Entry 3B0V (X-ray diffraction, 3.51 A resolution); this record covers chains A and C.

# Chain A
Molecule: tRNA
From: Thermus thermophilus
Sequence (76 nucleotides; numbered 1 to 76; the number before each row is that of its first residue):
     1 GCCGAGGUAG CUCAGUUGGU AGAGCAUGCG ACUGAAAAUC GCAGUGUCGG CGGUUCGAUU
    61 CCGCCCCUCG GCACCA
Unresolved in the structure: 74-76
Modified / non-standard residues: H2U (5,6-dihydrouridine-5'-monophosphate) at position 20

# Chain C
Protein: tRNA-dihydrouridine synthase
From: Thermus thermophilus
UniProt: Q5SMC7 (Q5SMC7_THET8); numbering as in UniProt (aligned over 1-342)
Chain sequence (363 residues; numbered -20 to 342; the number before each row is that of its first residue; numbers below 1 keep their minus sign (Mse-20 is residue -20)):
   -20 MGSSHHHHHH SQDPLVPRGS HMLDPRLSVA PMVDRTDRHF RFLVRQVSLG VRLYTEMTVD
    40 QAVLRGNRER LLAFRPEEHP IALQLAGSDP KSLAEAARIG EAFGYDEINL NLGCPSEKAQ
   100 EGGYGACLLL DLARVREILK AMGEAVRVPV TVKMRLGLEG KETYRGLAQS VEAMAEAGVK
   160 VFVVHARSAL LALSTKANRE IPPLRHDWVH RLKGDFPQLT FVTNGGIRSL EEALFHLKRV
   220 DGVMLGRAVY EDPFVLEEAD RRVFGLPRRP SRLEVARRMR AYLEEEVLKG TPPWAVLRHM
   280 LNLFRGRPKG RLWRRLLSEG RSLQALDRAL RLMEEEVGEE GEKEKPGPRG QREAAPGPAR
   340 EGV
Unresolved in the structure: -20 to 0, 316-342
Modified / non-standard residues: Mse-20 (selenomethionine); Mse1, Mse11, Mse36, Mse121, Mse133, Mse153, Mse223, Mse258, Mse279, Mse312 (selenomethionine; parent Met)
Sequence notes: expression tag (-20 to 0)
Residues lining bound ligands: FMN (flavin mononucleotide): Ala9, Pro10, Mse11, Val12, Arg14, Mse36, Gln63, Asn90, Lys132, His164, Arg166, Arg178, Asn203, Gly204, Gly205, Ile206, Mse223, Leu224, Gly225, Arg226
Swiss-Prot annotation at these positions:
  - active site: Cys93 (Proton donor)
  - binding site (FMN): Pro10 to Val12, Gln63, Lys132, His164, Asn203 to Gly205, Gly225, Arg226
  - site (Interacts with tRNA): Asn90, Lys97, Lys175, Arg178, Arg290, Arg293
From the paper describing this entry:
  - conformationally variable residues (order/disorder transition): Ala171 to Ile180
  - binding site for tRNA (chain A): Asp13, Arg14, Asn46, Asn90, Cys93, Ser95, Lys97, Glu100, Tyr103, Arg178
  - binding site for tRNA: Arg49
  - mutagenesis - N90A, Y103A, K132A, R134A, H164A, R166A: abolished binding to tRNA (chain A)
  - mutagenesis - C93A, R178A: unchanged binding to tRNA (chain A)
  - catalytic residues: Cys93
  - mutagenesis - K132A: abolished binding to flavin mononucleotide
  - mutagenesis - C93S: unchanged catalytic activity
  - mutagenesis - C93A/K132A: abolished catalytic activity

# Interface between chain A and chain C
Contacting residue pairs - 48 pairs, chain A then chain C:
  A14(A) with Trp273(C), sugar contact; Arg300(C), hydrogen bond to the sugar
  U16(A) with Arg49(C), hydrogen bond to the sugar; Pro271(C), base contact
  G19(A) with Mse36(C), sugar contact; Val38(C), sugar contact; Gln40(C), base contact; Tyr103(C), base contact
  H2U_20(A) with Val12(C), phosphate contact; Mse36(C), base contact; Asn90(C), hydrogen bond to the base; Gly92(C), base contact; Cys93(C), hydrogen bond to the base; Pro94(C), base contact; Ser95(C), sugar contact; Thr174(C), sugar contact; Arg178(C), hydrogen bond to the base
  A21(A) with Asp13(C), sugar contact
  G22(A) with Asp13(C), sugar contact; Arg14(C), salt bridge to the phosphate
  A23(A) with Trp273(C), sugar contact; Leu280(C), sugar contact; Arg293(C), hydrogen bond to the phosphate; Ser297(C), hydrogen bond to the sugar; Arg300(C), base contact
  G24(A) with Arg293(C), salt bridge to the phosphate; Arg294(C), phosphate contact; Ser297(C), sugar contact
  C25(A) with Arg290(C), salt bridge to the phosphate; Arg294(C), sugar contact
  A38(A) with Lys288(C), sugar contact
  U39(A) with Lys288(C), salt bridge to the phosphate
  C40(A) with Gly285(C), phosphate contact; Arg286(C), sugar contact; Lys288(C), hydrogen bond to the phosphate; Gly289(C), hydrogen bond to the phosphate; Arg290(C), hydrogen bond to the phosphate; Leu291(C), phosphate contact
  G41(A) with Arg284(C), salt bridge to the phosphate; Gly285(C), hydrogen bond to the phosphate; Arg290(C), phosphate contact
  C42(A) with Arg284(C), salt bridge to the phosphate
  G44(A) with Lys175(C), salt bridge to the phosphate
  U45(A) with Lys175(C), phosphate contact
  C56(A) with Glu100(C), hydrogen bond to the sugar; Gly101(C), base contact
  G57(A) with Lys97(C), hydrogen bond to the base; Glu100(C), hydrogen bond to the sugar
Also at the interface, not in a pair above, chain A (20 interface residues in all): U17, A58
Also at the interface, not in a pair above, chain C (36 interface residues in all): Ala41, Asn46, Pro287

# Summary
The interface between chain A and chain C involves 20 residues on one side and 36 on the other, with 14
hydrogen bonds and 7 salt bridges. Among the polar pairs are H2U_20(A)-Asn90(C), H2U_20(A)-Cys93(C) and
H2U_20(A)-Arg178(C). The paper reports the catalytic residue Cys93(C); N90A, Y103A and K132A of chain C, among
others, abolish binding to tRNA (chain A); 10 substitutions were tested in all.
Chain A is tRNA and chain C is tRNA-dihydrouridine synthase, both from Thermus thermophilus; the structure,
tRNA-dihydrouridine synthase from Thermus thermophilus in complex with tRNA, was determined by X-ray
diffraction together with 3B0P and 3B0U from the same study.
